Entry 3TLR (X-ray diffraction, 2.45 A resolution); this record covers chains B and D of the 4 polymer chains in the assembly.

== Chain B (and D) ==
Molecule: Beta-2-microglobulin
Organism: Homo sapiens
Notes: chain D of this document is another copy of the same molecule, construct and numbering; everything in this record applies to it too
UniProt: P61769 (B2MG_HUMAN); residues 1-99 here correspond to UniProt positions 21-119 (UniProt number = residue number + 20)
Amino-acid sequence (100 residues; numbered 0 to 99; the number before each row is that of its first residue; numbering starts at 0):
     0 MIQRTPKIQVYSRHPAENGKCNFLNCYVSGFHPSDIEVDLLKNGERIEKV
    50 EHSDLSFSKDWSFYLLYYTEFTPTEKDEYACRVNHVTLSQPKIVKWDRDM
Disulfides: C25-C80
Construct notes: expression tag (0); engineered mutation C20 (Ser40 in P61769)
Bound ions: Cd2+ site 1: M0, H31 (shared with D34(D) of chain D); Cd2+ site 2: H13 (shared with 1 residue of chain C); Cd2+ site 3 near E16 (its only coordinating residue here); Cd2+ site 4: D34 (shared with M0(D), H31(D) of chain D); Cd2+ site 5: E47, E69 (shared with 1 residue of chain C); Na+ near D96 (its only coordinating residue here)
Swiss-Prot annotation at these positions:
  - modified residue: Q2 (Pyrrolidone carboxylic acid)
  - glycosylation: I1 (N-linked (Glc) (glycation) isoleucine), K19 (N-linked (Glc) (glycation) lysine), K41 (N-linked (Glc) (glycation) lysine), K48 (N-linked (Glc) (glycation) lysine), K58 (N-linked (Glc) (glycation) lysine), K91 (N-linked (Glc) (glycation) lysine), K94 (N-linked (Glc) (glycation) lysine)

== Interface between chain B and chain D ==
Residue-residue contacts (26):
  M0(B) - D34(D)  hydrogen bond (backbone-side chain)
  H31(B) - D34(D)  salt bridge
  S33(B) - W60(D)
  S33(B) - F62(D)
  D34(B) - M0(D)  hydrogen bond (side chain-backbone)
  D34(B) - H31(D)  salt bridge
  E50(B) - K58(D)
  H51(B) - F56(D)
  H51(B) - S57(D)
  H51(B) - K58(D)  hydrogen bond (backbone-side chain)
  H51(B) - W60(D)
  S52(B) - K58(D)
  D53(B) - K58(D)  salt bridge
  S55(B) - F56(D)
  F56(B) - F56(D)
  S57(B) - D53(D)
  S57(B) - L54(D)
  S57(B) - F56(D)
  K58(B) - D53(D)
  W60(B) - H51(D)
  W60(B) - L64(D)  hydrophobic
  W60(B) - Y66(D)
  F62(B) - S33(D)
  F62(B) - L54(D)  hydrophobic
  F62(B) - F62(D)  hydrophobic
  L64(B) - W60(D)  hydrophobic

== Summary ==
15 residues of chain B face 14 of chain D across their interface, with 3 hydrogen bonds and 3 salt bridges.
Among the polar pairs are H31(B)-D34(D), D53(B)-K58(D) and M0(B)-D34(D). M0(B) and H31(B) coordinate Cd2+ site
1.
Both chains are Beta-2-microglobulin (Homo sapiens). Entry 3TLR (Crystal Structure of the tetrameric Beta-2
microglobulin DIMC20 mutant) was determined by X-ray diffraction (same publication as 3TM6).
